6ZOO - chains F and J of the 17 polymer chains in the assembly; structure by electron microscopy, 2.74 A resolution.

Chain F:
Name: Photosystem I reaction center subunit III
From: Pisum sativum
Reference sequence: A0A0M3KL12 (A0A0M3KL12_PEA); residues 78-231 here correspond to UniProt positions 1-154 (UniProt number = residue number - 77)
Chain sequence (154 residues; row label = number of the first residue in the row):
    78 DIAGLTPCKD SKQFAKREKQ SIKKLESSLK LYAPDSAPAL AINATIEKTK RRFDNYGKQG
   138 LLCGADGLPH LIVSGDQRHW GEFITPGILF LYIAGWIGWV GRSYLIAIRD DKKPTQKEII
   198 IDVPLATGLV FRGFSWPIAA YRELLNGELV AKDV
Construct notes: conflict A80 (Ser3 in A0A0M3KL12), D87 (Glu10 in A0A0M3KL12), L108 (Ile31 in A0A0M3KL12), P111 (Ala34 in A0A0M3KL12), G134 (Ala57 in A0A0M3KL12), D188 (Glu111 in A0A0M3KL12), T204 (Ser127 in A0A0M3KL12), G205 (Arg128 in A0A0M3KL12)
Disulfide bonds: C85-C140
Bound ions: chlorophyll a Mg near S151 (its only coordinating residue here)
Small-molecule neighbours:
  - beta-carotene (BCR), molecule 1: V150, S151, F160, I161, G172, G175, W176, R179, W213, A217
  - beta-carotene (BCR), molecule 2: P163, L166, F167, I170, I174
  - chlorophyll a (CLA), molecule 1: Y133, L166, I170
  - chlorophyll a (CLA), molecule 2: V150, F160, I161, G164, I165, L168
  - chlorophyll a (CLA), molecule 3: S151, G152, D153, Q154, W157, I165, L168, W213, A217, Y218
  - chlorophyll a (CLA), molecule 4: F160, P163, G164, F167, L168, A171, G172, I174, G175, W213
  - chlorophyll a (CLA), molecule 5: L168, L221, V227
  - chlorophyll a (CLA), molecule 6: Y169, F211, S212, P214, I215, Y218
  - chlorophyll a (CLA), molecule 7: I170, W173, I174, V177, V207, F211
  - chlorophyll a (CLA), molecule 8: I174, G175, V177, G178, R179, Y181, L182, I198, A203
  - chlorophyll a (CLA), molecule 9: Y181, L182, E195, I196, I198, V200, A203

Chain J:
Name: Photosystem I reaction center subunit IX
From: Pisum sativum
Reference sequence: D5MAL3 (D5MAL3_PEA); residue numbers follow UniProt; this construct covers 1-42
Chain sequence (42 residues; each row starts with the number of its first residue):
     1 MRDLKTYLSV APVASTLWFA ALAGLLIEIN RFFPDALTFP FF
Construct notes: conflict F32 (Leu in D5MAL3)
Bound ions: chlorophyll a Mg near E28 (its only coordinating residue here)
Small-molecule neighbours:
  - beta-carotene (BCR): A23, L26, I27, N30
  - chlorophyll a (CLA), molecule 1: Y7, A11, P12, S15, T16, F19, A20, A23
  - chlorophyll a (CLA), molecule 2: A11, A14, S15, L17, W18, A21
  - chlorophyll a (CLA), molecule 3: W18, F19, L22, L25, L26
  - chlorophyll a (CLA), molecule 4: F19, L22, A23, L26
  - chlorophyll a (CLA), molecule 5: A21, G24, L25, E28, R31, F32
  - chlorophyll a (CLA), molecule 6: L25, L26, I29, N30, D35, A36, L37
  - lutein (LUT; (3r,3'r,6s)-4,5-didehydro-5,6-dihydro-beta,beta-carotene-3,3'-diol): Y7, P12, V13, T16, A20, A23, G24, I27, E28, R31

Interface between chain F and chain J:
Residue-residue contacts (21; chain F residue first):
  K125(F) - P34(J)
  K125(F) - D35(J)  salt bridge
  R128(F) - F32(J)
  R129(F) - D35(J)  salt bridge
  Y133(F) - D35(J)  hydrogen bond (side chain-backbone)
  Y133(F) - L37(J)  hydrophobic
  Q136(F) - T38(J)
  Q136(F) - P40(J)
  L138(F) - L37(J)  hydrophobic
  L138(F) - T38(J)
  G158(F) - T38(J)
  G158(F) - F39(J)  hydrogen bond (backbone-backbone)
  E159(F) - T38(J)
  T162(F) - F39(J)
  I196(F) - V10(J)
  I196(F) - A11(J)  hydrogen bond (backbone-backbone)
  I197(F) - T6(J)
  I197(F) - S9(J)
  I197(F) - V10(J)  hydrophobic
  I198(F) - S9(J)  hydrogen bond (backbone-backbone)
  V200(F) - S9(J)
Interface residues without a listed pair, chain F (17 interface residues in all): P146, L148, P163, L166
Interface residues without a listed pair, chain J (12 interface residues in all): F42

Overview:
17 residues of chain F face 12 of chain J across their interface; the contacts include 4 hydrogen bonds and 2
salt bridges. Among the polar pairs are K125(F)-D35(J), R129(F)-D35(J) and Y133(F)-D35(J). 3 chlorophyll a
molecules are bound between chain F and chain J.
Here chain F is Photosystem I reaction center subunit III and chain J is Photosystem I reaction center subunit
IX, both from Pisum sativum. Entry 6ZOO (Photosystem I reduced Plastocyanin Complex) was determined by
electron microscopy.
